PDB entry 1U1P | X-ray diffraction, 1.90 A resolution | chains B and A

Chain B:
Molecule: 12-nt DNA strand
Sequence (12 nucleotides; each row starts with the number of its first residue):
   201 TTAGGGTTAXGG
Unresolved in the structure: 201
Modified / non-standard residues: 2PR (2-amino-9-[2-deoxyribofuranosyl]-9H-purine-5'-monophosphate) at position 210

Chain A:
Name: Heterogeneous nuclear ribonucleoprotein A1
From: Homo sapiens
UniProtKB: P09651 (ROA1_HUMAN); residues 1-196 here correspond to UniProt positions 0-195 (UniProt number = residue number - 1)
Amino-acid sequence (196 residues; each row starts with the number of its first residue):
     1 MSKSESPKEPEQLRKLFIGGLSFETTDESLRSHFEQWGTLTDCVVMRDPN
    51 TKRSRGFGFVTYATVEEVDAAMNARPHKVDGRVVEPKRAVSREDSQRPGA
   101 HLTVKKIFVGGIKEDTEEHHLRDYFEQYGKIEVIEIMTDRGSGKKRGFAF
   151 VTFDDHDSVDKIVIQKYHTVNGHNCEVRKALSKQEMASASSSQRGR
Unresolved in the structure: 1-7, 191-196
What the authors report for this chain:
  - binding site for the 12-nt DNA strand (chain B): Lys106
  - specificity-determining residues: Lys106

How chain B and chain A interact:
Residue-residue contacts - 33 pairs, chain B then chain A:
  DT202(B) with Phe17(A), base contact; Gly19(A), sugar contact; Gly20(A), hydrogen bond to the sugar; Arg55(A), sugar contact; Gly56(A), sugar contact; Arg82(A), base contact; Glu85(A), hydrogen bond to the base; Lys87(A), hydrogen bond to the base
  DA203(B) with Phe17(A), stacking on the base; Phe57(A), sugar contact; Phe59(A), base contact; Arg88(A), hydrogen bond to the base; Ala89(A), base contact; Val90(A), hydrogen bond to the base; His101(A), stacking on the base
  DG204(B) with Gln12(A), base contact; Lys15(A), hydrogen bond to the base; Met46(A), sugar contact; Arg55(A), salt bridge to the phosphate; Phe57(A), sugar contact; Phe59(A), sugar contact; Ala89(A), base contact; Val90(A), hydrogen bond to the base; Ser91(A), base contact; Arg92(A), hydrogen bond to the base; Ser95(A), hydrogen bond to the base
  DG205(B) with Lys15(A), base contact; Asp42(A), hydrogen bond to the base; Val44(A), base contact; Met46(A), sugar contact; Arg92(A), hydrogen bond to the base
  DT207(B) with Arg92(A), hydrogen bond to the base
  DT208(B) with Arg92(A), base contact
Other interface residues (no listed pair), chain A (24 interface residues in all): Glu11, Glu93

Summary:
6 residues of chain B and 24 residues of chain A are in contact; the contacts include 12 hydrogen bonds, 1
salt bridge and 2 aromatic stacking contacts. Polar pairs include DT202(B)-Glu85(A), DT202(B)-Lys87(A) and
DA203(B)-Arg88(A). The paper reports a binding site for the 12-nt DNA strand (chain B) at Lys106(A); the
specificity determinant Lys106(A).
Chain B is a 12-nt DNA strand and chain A is Heterogeneous nuclear ribonucleoprotein A1 (Homo sapiens); the
structure, Crystal Structure of UP1 Complexed With d(TTAGGGTTA 2PR GG); A Human Telomeric Repeat Containing
2-aminopurine, was determined by X-ray diffraction together with 1U1K, 1U1L, 1U1M, 1U1N, 1U1O, 1U1Q and 1U1R
from the same study.
